7V02 - chains A and G of the 9 polymer chains in the assembly; structure by electron microscopy, 4.97 A resolution (low resolution: residue-level contacts below are approximate; hydrogen-bond / salt-bridge calls are withheld).

== Chain A ==
Molecule: CRISPR system Cms endoribonuclease Csm3
Source organism: Staphylococcus epidermidis RP62A
UniProt: Q5HK91 (Q5HK91_STAEQ); residue numbers follow UniProt; this construct covers 1-214
Sequence (214 residues; numbered 1 to 214; the number before each row is that of its first residue):
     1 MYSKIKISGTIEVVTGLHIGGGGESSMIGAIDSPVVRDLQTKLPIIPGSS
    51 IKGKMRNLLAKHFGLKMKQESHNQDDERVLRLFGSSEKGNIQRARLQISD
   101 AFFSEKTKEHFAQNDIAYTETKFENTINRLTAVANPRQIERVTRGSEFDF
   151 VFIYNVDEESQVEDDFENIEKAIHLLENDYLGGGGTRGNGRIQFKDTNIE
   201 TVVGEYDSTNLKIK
Disordered / not traced: 1, 24-31

== Chain G ==
Molecule: 37-nt RNA strand
Source organism: Staphylococcus epidermidis RP62A
Notes: fragment: Staphylococcus epidermidis RP62A CRISPR RNA: Repeat plus Spacer sequence 1
Sequence (37 nucleotides; each row starts with the number of its first residue):
     1 ACGAGAACACGUAUGCCGAAGUAUAUAAAUCAUCAGU
Disordered / not traced: 30-37

== How chain A and chain G interact ==
Pairs across the interface (46; chain A residue first):
  His18(A) with C16(G)
  Ile19(A) with G15(G); C16(G)
  Gly20(A) with G15(G)
  Gly21(A) with G15(G)
  Gly23(A) with G15(G)
  Pro47(A) with U14(G)
  Ser49(A) with U14(G)
  Ser50(A) with U14(G)
  Lys52(A) with A13(G)
  Gly53(A) with U14(G)
  Lys54(A) with U14(G); G15(G)
  Arg56(A) with U12(G); A13(G)
  Asn57(A) with U14(G)
  Phe83(A) with U12(G)
  Gly84(A) with U12(G)
  Ser85(A) with G11(G); U12(G)
  Ser86(A) with G11(G)
  Glu87(A) with G11(G); U12(G)
  Ala94(A) with U12(G)
  Phe123(A) with G21(G)
  Glu124(A) with A19(G); G21(G)
  Asn125(A) with A20(G); G21(G); U22(G)
  Thr126(A) with A19(G); A20(G)
  Ile127(A) with A19(G); A20(G); U22(G)
  Ala134(A) with U22(G)
  Pro136(A) with G21(G)
  Arg137(A) with A19(G)
  Tyr180(A) with C17(G)
  Gly182(A) with C16(G)
  Gly183(A) with C16(G); C17(G)
  Gly184(A) with C17(G)
  Gly185(A) with C17(G)
  Thr186(A) with G18(G)
  Arg187(A) with G18(G)
Interface residues without a listed pair, chain A (37 interface residues in all): Arg93, Asn128, Ile139
Interface residues without a listed pair, chain G (13 interface residues in all): C8

== In short ==
37 residues of chain A and 13 residues of chain G are in contact.
Here chain A is CRISPR system Cms endoribonuclease Csm3 and chain G is a 37-nt RNA strand, both from
Staphylococcus epidermidis RP62A. Entry 7V02 (Staphylococcus epidermidis RP62A CRISPR short effector complex)
was determined by electron microscopy (same publication as 7UZW, 7UZX, 7UZY, 7UZZ, 7V00 and 7V01).
